8CY9 - chains B and C of the 6 polymer chains in the assembly; structure by electron microscopy, 2.90 A resolution.

[Chain B (and C)]
Protein: Spike glycoprotein
Organism: Severe acute respiratory syndrome coronavirus 2
Notes: chain C of this document is another copy of the same molecule, construct and numbering; everything in this record applies to it too
Reference sequence: P0DTC2 (SPIKE_SARS2); residues 1-1273 here = UniProt positions 1-1273
Amino-acid sequence (1273 residues; numbered 1 to 1273; the number before each row is that of its first residue):
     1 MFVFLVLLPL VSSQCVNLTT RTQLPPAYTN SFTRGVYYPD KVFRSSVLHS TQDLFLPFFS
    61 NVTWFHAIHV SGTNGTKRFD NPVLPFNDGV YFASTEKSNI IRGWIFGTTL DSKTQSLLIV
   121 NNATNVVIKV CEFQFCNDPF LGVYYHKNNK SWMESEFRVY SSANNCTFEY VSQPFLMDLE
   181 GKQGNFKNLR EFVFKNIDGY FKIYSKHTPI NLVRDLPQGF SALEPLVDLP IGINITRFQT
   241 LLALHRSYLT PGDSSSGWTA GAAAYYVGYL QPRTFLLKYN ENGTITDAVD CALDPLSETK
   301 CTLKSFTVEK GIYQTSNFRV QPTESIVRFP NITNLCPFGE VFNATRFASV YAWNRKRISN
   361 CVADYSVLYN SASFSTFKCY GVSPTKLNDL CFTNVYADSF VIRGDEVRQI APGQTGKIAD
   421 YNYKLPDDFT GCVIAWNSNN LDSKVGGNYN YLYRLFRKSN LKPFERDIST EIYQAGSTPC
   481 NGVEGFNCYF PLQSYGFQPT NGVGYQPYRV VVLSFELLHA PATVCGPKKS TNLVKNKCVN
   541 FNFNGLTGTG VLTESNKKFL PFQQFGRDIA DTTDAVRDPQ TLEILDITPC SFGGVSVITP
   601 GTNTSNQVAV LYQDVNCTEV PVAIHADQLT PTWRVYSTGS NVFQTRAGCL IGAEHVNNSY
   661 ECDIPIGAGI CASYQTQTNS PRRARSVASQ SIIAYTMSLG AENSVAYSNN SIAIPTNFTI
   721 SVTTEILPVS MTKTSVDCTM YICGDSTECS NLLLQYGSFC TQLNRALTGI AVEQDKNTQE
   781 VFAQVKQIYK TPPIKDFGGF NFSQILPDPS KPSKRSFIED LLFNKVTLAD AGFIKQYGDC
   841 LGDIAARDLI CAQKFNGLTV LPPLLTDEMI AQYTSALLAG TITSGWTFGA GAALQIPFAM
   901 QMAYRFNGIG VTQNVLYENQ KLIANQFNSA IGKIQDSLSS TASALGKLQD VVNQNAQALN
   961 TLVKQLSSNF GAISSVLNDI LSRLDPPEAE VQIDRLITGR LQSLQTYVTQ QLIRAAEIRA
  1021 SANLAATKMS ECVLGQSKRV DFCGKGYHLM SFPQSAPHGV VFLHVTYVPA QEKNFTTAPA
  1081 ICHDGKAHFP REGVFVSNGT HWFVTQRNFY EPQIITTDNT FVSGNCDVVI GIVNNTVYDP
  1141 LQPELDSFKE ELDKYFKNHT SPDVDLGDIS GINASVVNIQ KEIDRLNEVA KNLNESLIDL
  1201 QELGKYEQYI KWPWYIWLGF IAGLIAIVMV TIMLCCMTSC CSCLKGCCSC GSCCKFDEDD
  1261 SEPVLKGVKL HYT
Unresolved in the structure: 1-14, 677-688, 828-848, 1148-1273
Sequence notes: conflict Pro986 (Lys in P0DTC2), Pro987 (Val in P0DTC2)
Disulfide bonds: Cys291-Cys301, Cys336-Cys361, Cys379-Cys432, Cys391-Cys525, Cys480-Cys488, Cys538-Cys590, Cys617-Cys649, Cys662-Cys671, Cys738-Cys760, Cys743-Cys749, Cys1032-Cys1043, Cys1082-Cys1126
Swiss-Prot annotation at these positions:
  - region: Asn280 to Cys301 (Putative superantigen), Arg403 to Asp405 (Integrin-binding motif), Asn448 to Phe456 (Immunodominant HLA epitope recognized by the CD8+), Pro681 to Ala684 (Putative superantigen), Ser816 to Tyr837 (Fusion peptide 1), Lys835 to Phe855 (Fusion peptide 2), Asp1163 to Glu1202 (Heptad repeat 2)
  - motif: Met1237 to Cys1241 (Binding to host endocytosis trafficking protein SNX27), Asp1257 to Glu1262 (Diacidic ER export motif (host COPII)), Ser1261 to Gly1267 (Binding to host plasma membrane localising/FERM domain proteins), Lys1269 to Thr1273 (KxHxx, ER retrieval signal (COPI))
  - site (Cleavage): Arg685, Ser686, Arg815, Ser816
  - lipidation (S-palmitoyl cysteine): Cys1235, Cys1236, Cys1240, Cys1241, Cys1243, Cys1247, Cys1248, Cys1250, Cys1253, Cys1254
  - glycosylation: Asn17 (N-linked (GlcNAc...) (complex) asparagine), Asn61 (N-linked (GlcNAc...) (hybrid) asparagine), Asn74 (N-linked (GlcNAc...) (complex) asparagine), Asn122 (N-linked (GlcNAc...) (hybrid) asparagine), Asn149 (N-linked (GlcNAc...) (complex) asparagine), Asn165 (N-linked (GlcNAc...) (complex) asparagine), Asn234 (N-linked (GlcNAc...) (high mannose) asparagine), Asn282 (N-linked (GlcNAc...) (complex) asparagine), Thr323 (O-linked (GalNAc) threonine), Ser325 (O-linked (HexNAc...) serine), Asn331 (N-linked (GlcNAc...) (complex) asparagine), Asn343 (N-linked (GlcNAc...) (complex) asparagine), Asn603 (N-linked (GlcNAc...) (hybrid) asparagine), Asn616 (N-linked (GlcNAc...) (complex) asparagine), Asn657 (N-linked (GlcNAc...) (complex) asparagine), Thr676 (O-linked (GlcNAc...) threonine), Thr678 (O-linked (GlcNAc...) threonine), Asn709 (N-linked (GlcNAc...) (high mannose) asparagine), Asn717 (N-linked (GlcNAc...) (hybrid) asparagine), Asn801 (N-linked (GlcNAc...) (hybrid) asparagine) and 6 more in UniProt
  - natural variant: Leu5 (L5F: In strain: Iota/B.1.526), Ser13 (S13I: In strain: Epsilon/B.1.427/B.1.429), Leu18 (L18F: In strain: Beta/B.1.351, Gamma/P.1 and 1 more), Thr19 (T19I: In strain: Omicron/BQ.1.1, Omicron/XBB.1.5 and 1 more; T19R: In strain: Delta/B.1.617.2, Omicron/BA.2 and 4 more), Thr20 (T20N: In strain: Gamma/P.1), Leu24 to Ala27 (sequence variant, change not given here; In strain: Omicron/BA.2, Omicron/BA.2.12.1 and 6 more), Pro26 (P26S: In strain: Gamma/P.1), Gln52 (Q52H: In strain: Omicron/EG.5.1), Ala67 (A67V: In strain: Eta/B.1.525, Omicron/BA.1), His69 to Val70 (deletion: In strain: Alpha/B.1.1.7, Eta/B.1.525 and 5 more), Gly75 (G75V: In strain: Lambda/C.37), Thr76 (T76I: In strain: Lambda/C.37), 83 further natural variant entries in UniProt
  - mutagenesis: His69 to Val70 (Increased incorporation of cleaved spike into virions), Asn121 (N121Q: Partial loss of biliverdin affinity), Arg190 (R190K: Partial loss of biliverdin affinity), Asn234 (N234Q: Increased resistance to neutralizing antibodies), Asn331 (N331Q: Reduced viral infectivity), Asn343 (N343Q: Reduced viral infectivity), Leu452 (L452R: Increased resistance to neutralizing antibodies. Decreases HLA binding to NF9 epitope. Increased binding affinity to human ACE2), Tyr453 (Y453F: Decreased HLA binding to NF9 epitope. Increased binding affinity to human ACE2), Ala475 (A475V: Increased resistance to neutralizing antibodies), Val483 (V483A: Increased resistance to neutralizing antibodies), Glu484 (E484D: Increased replication in human TMEM106B overexpressing cells), Phe490 (F490L: Increased resistance to neutralizing antibodies and human covalescent sera neutralization), 16 further mutagenesis entries in UniProt
From the paper describing this entry:
  - specificity-determining residues: Ala372 (by similarity / conservation)
  - specificity-determining residues: Lys378, His519 (proposed by the authors, not directly observed)

[Interface between chain B and chain C]
Residue-residue contacts (146; chain B residue first):
  Tyr38(B) - Phe562(C)  hydrophobic
  Lys41(B) - Phe562(C)  hydrogen bond (side chain-backbone)
  Lys41(B) - Gln563(C)
  Lys41(B) - Gln564(C)  hydrogen bond (backbone-backbone)
  Lys41(B) - Phe565(C)  hydrogen bond (backbone-backbone)
  Val42(B) - Gln563(C)  hydrogen bond (backbone-side chain)
  Val42(B) - Phe565(C)
  Val42(B) - Arg567(C)
  Phe43(B) - Lys557(C)
  Phe43(B) - Lys558(C)
  Phe43(B) - Phe559(C)  hydrophobic
  Phe43(B) - Gln563(C)
  Phe43(B) - Phe565(C)  hydrogen bond (backbone-backbone)
  Phe43(B) - Gly566(C)
  Phe43(B) - Arg567(C)  hydrogen bond (backbone-backbone)
  Val47(B) - Ile569(C)  hydrophobic
  Glu224(B) - Phe562(C)
  Asn282(B) - Lys558(C)
  Asn282(B) - Leu560(C)
  Gly283(B) - Leu560(C)
  Gly283(B) - Gln563(C)  hydrogen bond (backbone-side chain)
  Asp737(B) - Asn317(C)  hydrogen bond
  Met740(B) - Arg319(C)
  Gln755(B) - Ser968(C)
  Gln755(B) - Asn969(C)  hydrogen bond
  Gln755(B) - Phe970(C)  hydrogen bond (backbone-backbone)
  Tyr756(B) - Gln965(C)
  Tyr756(B) - Ser968(C)
  Tyr756(B) - Phe970(C)
  Gly757(B) - Gln965(C)
  Gly757(B) - Ser968(C)
  Ser758(B) - Thr961(C)
  Ser758(B) - Gln965(C)  hydrogen bond (backbone-side chain)
  Phe759(B) - Gln965(C)
  Phe759(B) - Ser1003(C)
  Phe759(B) - Thr1006(C)
  Gln762(B) - Gln957(C)  hydrogen bond
  Gln762(B) - Thr961(C)  hydrogen bond
  Arg765(B) - Gln957(C)
  Glu773(B) - Glu1017(C)
  Lys786(B) - Gly700(C)
  Lys786(B) - Lys1045(C)
  Gln787(B) - Ala701(C)
  Gln787(B) - Asn703(C)  hydrogen bond
  Ile788(B) - Leu699(C)
  Ile788(B) - Ala701(C)  hydrogen bond (backbone-backbone)
  Ile788(B) - Glu702(C)
  Ile788(B) - Asn703(C)  hydrogen bond (backbone-backbone)
  Tyr789(B) - Asn703(C)
  Tyr789(B) - Val705(C)  hydrophobic
  Lys790(B) - Glu702(C)  salt bridge
  Lys790(B) - Asn703(C)
  Pro792(B) - Tyr707(C)  hydrophobic
  Asp796(B) - Tyr707(C)  hydrogen bond (backbone-side chain)
  Asp796(B) - Asn709(C)
  Phe797(B) - Tyr707(C)
  Leu849(B) - Ile569(C)  hydrophobic
  Ala852(B) - Asp568(C)
  Lys854(B) - Pro589(C)
  Phe855(B) - Asp568(C)
  Phe855(B) - Thr572(C)
  Phe855(B) - Asp574(C)
  Phe855(B) - Ile587(C)
  Phe855(B) - Pro589(C)
  Phe855(B) - Phe592(C)
  Gly857(B) - Phe592(C)
  Thr859(B) - Gly593(C)
  Thr859(B) - Asp614(C)
  Leu861(B) - Arg646(C)
  Pro863(B) - Gly667(C)
  Pro863(B) - Ala668(C)  hydrogen bond (backbone-backbone)
  Pro863(B) - Gly669(C)
  Leu864(B) - Pro665(C)  hydrophobic
  Leu864(B) - Gly669(C)  hydrogen bond (backbone-backbone)
  Leu865(B) - Met697(C)  hydrophobic
  Thr866(B) - Ala668(C)
  Thr866(B) - Gly669(C)
  Met869(B) - Gly669(C)
  Met869(B) - Thr696(C)
  Met869(B) - Met697(C)  hydrophobic
  Tyr873(B) - Leu699(C)
  Thr883(B) - Val705(C)
  Thr883(B) - Tyr707(C)
  Trp886(B) - Tyr1047(C)
  Gly889(B) - Asp1041(C)
  Ala890(B) - Lys1045(C)
  Ala890(B) - Gly1046(C)
  Ala890(B) - Tyr1047(C)  hydrophobic
  Gly891(B) - Lys1045(C)
  Ala892(B) - Glu1072(C)
  Leu894(B) - Ala713(C)
  Leu894(B) - Pro715(C)  hydrophobic
  Leu894(B) - Glu1072(C)
  Gln895(B) - Val705(C)
  Gln895(B) - Ala706(C)
  Gln895(B) - Ser711(C)
  Gln895(B) - Ile712(C)
  Gln895(B) - Ala713(C)  hydrogen bond (backbone-backbone)
  Gln895(B) - Asn1074(C)
  Ile896(B) - Tyr707(C)
  Ile896(B) - Ser711(C)
  Ile896(B) - Ile712(C)  hydrophobic
  Pro897(B) - Tyr707(C)  hydrophobic
  Pro897(B) - Ser708(C)
  Pro897(B) - Asn709(C)
  Pro897(B) - Ser711(C)
  Phe898(B) - Tyr707(C)  hydrogen bond (backbone-side chain)
  Met900(B) - Thr1077(C)  hydrogen bond
  Met900(B) - Val1094(C)  hydrophobic
  Tyr904(B) - Gly1093(C)
  Tyr904(B) - Val1094(C)
  Tyr904(B) - Arg1107(C)
  Asn907(B) - Arg1107(C)  hydrogen bond
  Gln913(B) - Pro1090(C)  hydrogen bond (side chain-backbone)
  Asn914(B) - Phe1089(C)
  Asn914(B) - Phe1121(C)
  Asn914(B) - Ser1123(C)  hydrogen bond
  Tyr917(B) - Pro1079(C)  hydrophobic
  Tyr917(B) - Phe1089(C)  hydrophobic
  Tyr917(B) - Val1128(C)
  Tyr917(B) - Val1129(C)  hydrophobic
  Glu918(B) - Ser1123(C)  hydrogen bond
  Glu918(B) - Val1128(C)
  Asn960(B) - Ile569(C)
  Asn960(B) - Ala570(C)
  Val963(B) - Ala570(C)  hydrophobic
  Lys964(B) - Asp571(C)
  Asn978(B) - Thr547(C)
  Asp994(B) - Arg995(C)  salt bridge
  Gln1002(B) - Gln1002(C)  hydrogen bond
  Gln1005(B) - Thr1006(C)  hydrogen bond
  Thr1009(B) - Thr1009(C)
  Leu1012(B) - Gln1010(C)
  Leu1012(B) - Ile1013(C)  hydrophobic
  Arg1019(B) - Glu1017(C)
  Thr1027(B) - Arg1039(C)
  Ser1030(B) - Val1040(C)
  Ser1030(B) - Asp1041(C)
  Glu1031(B) - Arg1039(C)  salt bridge
  Glu1031(B) - Val1040(C)
  Leu1034(B) - Val1040(C)
  Gly1035(B) - Val1040(C)
  Arg1039(B) - Arg1039(C)
  Glu1111(B) - Ser1123(C)
  Asp1118(B) - Arg1091(C)  salt bridge
  Glu1144(B) - Leu1141(C)
Interface residues without a listed pair, chain B (91 interface residues in all): Asp40, Arg44, Pro225, Tyr279, Thr284, Ser735, Asp745, Lys776, Gln853, Asn856, Thr887, Ala893, Gln920, Ser967, Leu1141
Interface residues without a listed pair, chain C (92 interface residues in all): Gln314, Thr549, Thr573, Ser704, Asn710, Lys947, Gly971, Tyr1067, Val1068, Pro1069, Ala1078, Ile1130

[In short]
91 residues of chain B face 92 of chain C across their interface, with 28 hydrogen bonds and 4 salt bridges.
Among the polar pairs are Lys790(B)-Glu702(C), Asp994(B)-Arg995(C) and Glu1031(B)-Arg1039(C). Curated
annotation (UniProt) lists 29 mutagenesis sites on chain B. The paper reports specificity determinants
Ala372(B), Lys378(B) and His519(B).
Chain B and chain C are both Spike glycoprotein (Severe acute respiratory syndrome coronavirus 2); the
structure, SARS-CoV-2 Spike protein in complex with a pan-sarbecovirus nanobody 1-23, was determined by
electron microscopy, deposited together with 8CWU, 8CWV, 8CXN, 8CXQ, 8CY6, 8CY7 and 5 further entries.
